Entry 8TPA (electron microscopy, 3.00 A resolution); this record covers chains A and C of the 12 polymer chains in the assembly.

Chain A (and C):
Name: Hemagglutinin HA1 chain
From: Influenza A virus (A/New Caledonia/20/1999(H1N1))
Notes: chain C of this document is another copy of the same molecule, construct and numbering; everything in this record applies to it too
UniProt: Q6WG00 (Q6WG00_9INFA); the construct lacks a stretch of the UniProt sequence, so the offset changes along the chain: -6 to 54 = UniProt 1-61; 55-83 = UniProt 63-91; 84-95 = UniProt 93-104; 96-135 = UniProt 106-145; 2 more segments
Chain sequence (343 residues; row label = number of the first residue in the row; a row labelled like 135A-135C holds insertion residues (135A, then the next letters in order); numbers below 1 keep their minus sign (Met-6 is residue -6)):
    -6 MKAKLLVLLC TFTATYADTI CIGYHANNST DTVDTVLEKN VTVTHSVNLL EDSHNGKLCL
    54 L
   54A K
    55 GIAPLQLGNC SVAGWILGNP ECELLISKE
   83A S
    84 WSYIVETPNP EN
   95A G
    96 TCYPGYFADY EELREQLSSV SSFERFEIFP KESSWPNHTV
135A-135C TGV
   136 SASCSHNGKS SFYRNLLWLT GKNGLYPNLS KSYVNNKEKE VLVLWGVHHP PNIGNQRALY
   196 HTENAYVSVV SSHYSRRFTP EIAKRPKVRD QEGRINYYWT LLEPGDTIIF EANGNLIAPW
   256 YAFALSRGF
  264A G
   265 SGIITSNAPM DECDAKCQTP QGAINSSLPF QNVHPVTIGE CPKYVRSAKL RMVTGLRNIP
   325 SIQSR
Not modelled in the structure: -6 to 10, 326-329
Disulfides: Cys52-Cys277, Cys64-Cys76, Cys97-Cys139, Cys281-Cys305
Covalently attached groups: N-acetylglucosamine (NAG) linked to Asn63, Asn95, Asn132, Asn163, Asn289

Chain A / chain C interface:
Pairs across the interface (13; chain A residue first):
  Glu216(A) with Arg212(C)
  Ile217(A) with Arg212(C)
  Ala218(A) with Ser203(C)
  Lys219(A) with Val205(C); Ile244(C)
  Arg220(A) with Val205(C); Ser210(C), hydrogen bond
  Pro221(A) with Val205(C); Thr242(C); Ile244(C)
  Val223(A) with Ser207(C)
  Arg229(A) with Ser206(C); Ser207(C), hydrogen bond (side chain-backbone)

Overview:
Chain A and chain C each contribute 8 residues to their interface, with 2 hydrogen bonds. Among the polar
pairs are Arg220(A)-Ser210(C) and Arg229(A)-Ser207(C). Covalently linked N-acetylglucosamine: at Asn63(A),
Asn95(A), Asn132(A), Asn163(A) and Asn289(A).
Both chains are Hemagglutinin HA1 chain (Influenza A virus (A/New Caledonia/20/1999(H1N1))). Entry 8TPA (H1
hemagglutinin (NC99) in complex with medial-junction-targeting Fab 2-2-1G06) was determined by electron
microscopy together with 8TP6, 8TP7 and 8TP9 from the same study.
